7W46 - chains A and B; structure by X-ray diffraction, 2.70 A resolution.

[Chain A (and B)]
Molecule: Uncharacterized ATPase YjoB
From: Bacillus subtilis (strain 168)
Notes: EC 3.-.-.-; chain B of this document is another copy of the same molecule, construct and numbering; everything in this record applies to it too
UniProt: O34703 (YJOB_BACSU); residues 1-423 here = UniProt positions 1-423
Sequence (425 residues; row label = number of the first residue in the row; numbers below 1 keep their minus sign (Gly-1 is residue -1)):
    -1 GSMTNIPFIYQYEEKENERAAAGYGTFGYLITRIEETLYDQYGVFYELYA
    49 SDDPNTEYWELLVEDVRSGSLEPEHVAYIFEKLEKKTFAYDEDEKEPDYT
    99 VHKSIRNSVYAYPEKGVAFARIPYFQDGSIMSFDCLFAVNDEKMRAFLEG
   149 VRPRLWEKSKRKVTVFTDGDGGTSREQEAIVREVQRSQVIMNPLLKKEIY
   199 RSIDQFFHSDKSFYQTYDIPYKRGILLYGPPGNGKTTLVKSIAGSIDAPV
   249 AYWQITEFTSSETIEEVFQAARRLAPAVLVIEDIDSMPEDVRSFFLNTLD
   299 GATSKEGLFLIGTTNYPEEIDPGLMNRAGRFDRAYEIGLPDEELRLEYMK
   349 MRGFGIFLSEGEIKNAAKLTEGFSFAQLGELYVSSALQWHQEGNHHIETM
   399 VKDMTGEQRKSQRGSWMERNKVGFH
Unresolved in the structure: -1 to 3, 322-326, 405-423 (chain B: -1 to 2, 405-423)
Construct notes: expression tag (-1 to 0)
What the authors report for this chain:
  - binding site for the ligand ADP: Gly230 to Thr235, Phe373
  - mutagenesis - E280Q, D281N: abolished catalytic activity on ATP

[Interface between chain A and chain B]
Pairs across the interface (129):
  Tyr8(A) - Arg17(B)
  Tyr8(A) - Ala18(B)
  Tyr8(A) - Ala19(B)  hydrogen bond (side chain-backbone)
  Tyr8(A) - Tyr22(B)  hydrophobic
  Tyr10(A) - Glu14(B)
  Tyr10(A) - Asn15(B)  hydrogen bond
  Tyr10(A) - Arg17(B)
  Tyr10(A) - Ala18(B)  hydrophobic
  Glu12(A) - Ala18(B)
  Glu16(A) - Gly23(B)
  Glu16(A) - Thr24(B)
  Arg17(A) - Gly23(B)
  Arg17(A) - Thr24(B)  hydrogen bond (backbone-side chain)
  Arg17(A) - Tyr27(B)
  Ala18(A) - Thr24(B)  hydrogen bond (backbone-side chain)
  Ala19(A) - Thr24(B)
  Ala19(A) - Phe78(B)  hydrophobic
  Ala20(A) - Phe123(B)
  Tyr22(A) - Phe78(B)  hydrophobic
  Tyr22(A) - Glu79(B)
  Tyr22(A) - Lys80(B)  hydrogen bond (side chain-backbone)
  Tyr22(A) - Leu81(B)  hydrophobic
  Phe25(A) - Leu81(B)  hydrophobic
  Phe25(A) - Phe123(B)  hydrophobic
  Gly26(A) - Lys80(B)
  Ile29(A) - Lys80(B)
  Thr30(A) - Lys80(B)  hydrogen bond
  Glu33(A) - Lys80(B)
  Glu45(A) - Lys83(B)
  Glu45(A) - Lys84(B)  salt bridge
  Leu46(A) - Lys80(B)
  Leu46(A) - Glu82(B)
  Leu46(A) - Lys83(B)
  Tyr47(A) - Lys84(B)
  Tyr47(A) - Thr85(B)
  Tyr47(A) - Val99(B)  hydrophobic
  Ser49(A) - Glu82(B)  hydrogen bond
  Ser49(A) - Arg104(B)
  Ser49(A) - Ile128(B)
  Asn53(A) - Phe86(B)
  Asn53(A) - Tyr88(B)  hydrogen bond (side chain-backbone)
  Asn53(A) - Glu90(B)  hydrogen bond (side chain-backbone)
  Thr54(A) - Glu90(B)  hydrogen bond
  Glu55(A) - Tyr88(B)  hydrogen bond
  Glu55(A) - Glu90(B)  hydrogen bond (backbone-side chain)
  Tyr56(A) - Phe86(B)
  Tyr56(A) - Tyr88(B)  hydrophobic
  Tyr122(A) - Gly126(B)
  Gln124(A) - Asp125(B)
  Gln124(A) - Gly126(B)  hydrogen bond (side chain-backbone)
  Phe131(A) - Phe123(B)  hydrophobic
  Phe131(A) - Gly126(B)
  Phe131(A) - Ile128(B)  hydrophobic
  Leu134(A) - Phe86(B)  hydrophobic
  Asp139(A) - Lys84(B)  salt bridge
  Asp139(A) - Val99(B)
  Met142(A) - Phe86(B)  hydrophobic
  Arg143(A) - Tyr97(B)
  Arg143(A) - Thr98(B)
  Leu146(A) - Phe86(B)  hydrophobic
  Leu146(A) - Tyr97(B)
  Glu147(A) - Tyr97(B)
  Arg150(A) - Tyr88(B)
  Arg150(A) - Pro95(B)
  Arg150(A) - Tyr97(B)
  Arg199(A) - Leu385(B)
  Arg199(A) - Gln386(B)  hydrogen bond
  Arg199(A) - Gln389(B)  hydrogen bond (backbone-side chain)
  Arg199(A) - Glu390(B)
  Ser200(A) - Leu385(B)
  Gln203(A) - Leu385(B)
  Gln203(A) - His388(B)
  Gln203(A) - Gln389(B)  hydrogen bond
  Phe211(A) - Ala384(B)
  Phe211(A) - Leu385(B)  hydrophobic
  Phe211(A) - His388(B)
  Tyr215(A) - Arg350(B)
  Tyr215(A) - Ile354(B)  hydrophobic
  Tyr215(A) - Tyr380(B)  hydrogen bond (backbone-side chain)
  Tyr215(A) - Ala384(B)  hydrophobic
  Tyr215(A) - Trp387(B)
  Asp216(A) - Arg180(B)  salt bridge
  Asp216(A) - Arg350(B)  hydrogen bond (backbone-side chain)
  Ile217(A) - Arg180(B)
  Ile217(A) - Arg350(B)
  Ile217(A) - Tyr380(B)  hydrophobic
  Ile217(A) - Val381(B)  hydrophobic
  Pro218(A) - Arg180(B)
  Arg221(A) - Glu378(B)  salt bridge
  Ser258(A) - Glu255(B)
  Ser258(A) - Phe256(B)
  Ser259(A) - Thr254(B)
  Ser259(A) - Glu255(B)  hydrogen bond (backbone-side chain)
  Ser259(A) - Phe256(B)
  Glu260(A) - Gly167(B)
  Glu260(A) - Asp168(B)  hydrogen bond (side chain-backbone)
  Glu263(A) - Lys93(B)  salt bridge
  Glu263(A) - Thr165(B)
  Gln267(A) - Asp91(B)  hydrogen bond (side chain-backbone)
  Gln267(A) - Glu92(B)
  Gln267(A) - Lys93(B)
  Arg271(A) - Glu90(B)  hydrogen bond (side chain-backbone)
  Asp288(A) - Glu255(B)
  Val289(A) - Glu255(B)
  Ser291(A) - Ser284(B)
  Phe292(A) - Thr254(B)
  Asn295(A) - Gln252(B)  hydrogen bond
  Asn295(A) - Glu280(B)
  Asn295(A) - Asp281(B)
  Gly299(A) - Thr234(B)
  Gly299(A) - Glu280(B)
  Ala300(A) - Ile178(B)
  Ala300(A) - Thr234(B)
  Ala300(A) - Lys238(B)
  Ala300(A) - Tyr250(B)  hydrophobic
  Ala300(A) - Glu280(B)  hydrogen bond (backbone-side chain)
  Thr301(A) - Val163(B)
  Thr301(A) - Glu176(B)
  Thr301(A) - Tyr250(B)
  Thr301(A) - Gln252(B)
  Ser302(A) - Val179(B)
  Lys303(A) - Lys93(B)
  Lys303(A) - Glu176(B)  salt bridge
  Glu304(A) - Val179(B)
  Glu304(A) - Arg180(B)  salt bridge
  Pro320(A) - Tyr314(B)
  Asp330(A) - Glu378(B)
  Arg331(A) - Glu378(B)
  Arg331(A) - Asp401(B)
Also at the interface, not in a pair above, chain A (69 interface residues in all): Gly21, Asp50, Asp51, Pro52, Val149, Lys195, Thr214, Asp298
Also at the interface, not in a pair above, chain B (69 interface residues in all): Asp89, Ser127, Asp166, Val237, Ile253

[Overview]
Chain A and chain B each contribute 69 residues to their interface, with 24 hydrogen bonds and 7 salt bridges.
Polar pairs include Glu45(A)-Lys84(B), Asp139(A)-Lys84(B) and Asp216(A)-Arg180(B). From the paper: a binding
site for the ligand ADP at Gly230(A) and Phe373(A); E280Q and D281N of chain A abolish catalytic activity on
ATP.
Both chains are Uncharacterized ATPase YjoB (Bacillus subtilis (strain 168)). Entry 7W46 (Crystal structure of
Bacillus subtilis YjoB with ADP) was determined by X-ray diffraction (same publication as 7W42 and 7W43).
